8HW7 - chain A; structure by X-ray diffraction, 1.75 A resolution.

== Chain A ==
Molecule: Chitinase
Organism: Heterodera glycines
Notes: EC 3.2.1.14
Reference sequence: Q8I6X8 (Q8I6X8_HETGL); residue numbers follow UniProt; this construct covers 1-350
Sequence (356 residues; row label = number of the first residue in the row):
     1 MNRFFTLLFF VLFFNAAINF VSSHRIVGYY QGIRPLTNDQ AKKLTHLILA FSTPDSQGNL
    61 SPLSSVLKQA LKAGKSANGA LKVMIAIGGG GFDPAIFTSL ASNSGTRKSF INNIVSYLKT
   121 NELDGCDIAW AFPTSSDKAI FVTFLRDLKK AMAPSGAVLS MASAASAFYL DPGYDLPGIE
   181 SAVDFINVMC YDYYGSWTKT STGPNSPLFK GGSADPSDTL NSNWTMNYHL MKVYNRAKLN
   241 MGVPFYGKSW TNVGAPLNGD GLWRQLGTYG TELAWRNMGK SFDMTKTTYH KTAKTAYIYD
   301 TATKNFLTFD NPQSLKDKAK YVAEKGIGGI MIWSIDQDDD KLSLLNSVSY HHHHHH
Unresolved in the structure: 1-24, 351-356
Construct notes: engineered mutation Ala129 (Asp in Q8I6X8), Ala131 (Glu in Q8I6X8); expression tag (351-356)
Covalently attached groups: N-acetylglucosamine (NAG) linked to Asn223

== Overview ==
Covalently linked N-acetylglucosamine: at Asn223.
Chain A is Chitinase (Heterodera glycines); the structure, Crystal structure of Heterodera glycines chitinase
2 D129A/E131A mutant in complex with chitopentaose, was determined by X-ray diffraction together with 8HW6 and
8HW8 from the same study.
